Entry 8F29 (electron microscopy, 4.00 A resolution); this record covers chains A and E of the 27 polymer chains in the assembly.

# Chain A
Molecule: ATP synthase subunit alpha, mitochondrial
From: Saccharomyces cerevisiae
UniProtKB: P07251 (ATPA_YEAST); residues 4-510 here correspond to UniProt positions 39-545 (UniProt number = residue number + 35)
Chain sequence (507 residues; numbered 4 to 510; the number before each row is that of its first residue):
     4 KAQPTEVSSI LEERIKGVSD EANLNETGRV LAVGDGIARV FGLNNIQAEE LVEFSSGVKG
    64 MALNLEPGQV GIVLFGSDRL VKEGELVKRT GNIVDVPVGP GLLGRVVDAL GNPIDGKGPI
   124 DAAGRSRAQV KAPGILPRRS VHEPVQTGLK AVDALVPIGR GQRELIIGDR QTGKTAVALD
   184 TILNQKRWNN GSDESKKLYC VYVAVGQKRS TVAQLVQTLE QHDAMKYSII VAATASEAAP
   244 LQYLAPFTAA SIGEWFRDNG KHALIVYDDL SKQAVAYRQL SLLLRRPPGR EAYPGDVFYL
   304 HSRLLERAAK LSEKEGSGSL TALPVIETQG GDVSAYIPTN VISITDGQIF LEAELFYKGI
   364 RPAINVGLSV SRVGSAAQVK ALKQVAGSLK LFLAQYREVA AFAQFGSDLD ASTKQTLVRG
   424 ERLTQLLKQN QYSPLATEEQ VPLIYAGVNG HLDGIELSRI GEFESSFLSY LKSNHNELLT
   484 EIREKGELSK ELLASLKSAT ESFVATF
Residues lining bound ligands: ADP (adenosine-5'-diphosphate): D172, R173, Q174, T175, G176, K177, T178, A179, E330, F359, R364, P365, Q432, N433, Q434
UniProt features mapped onto this chain:
  - binding site (ATP): G171 to T178
  - site: S372 (Required for activity)
  - modified residue (Phosphoserine): S22, S143

# Chain E
Molecule: ATP synthase subunit beta, mitochondrial
From: Saccharomyces cerevisiae
Notes: EC 7.1.2.2
UniProtKB: P00830 (ATPB_YEAST); residues 6-478 here correspond to UniProt positions 39-511 (UniProt number = residue number + 33)
Chain sequence (473 residues; numbered 6 to 478; the number before each row is that of its first residue):
     6 STPITGKVTA VIGAIVDVHF EQSELPAILN ALEIKTPQGK LVLEVAQHLG ENTVRTIAMD
    66 GTEGLVRGEK VLDTGGPISV PVGRETLGRI INVIGEPIDE RGPIKSKLRK PIHADPPSFA
   126 EQSTSAEILE TGIKVVDLLA PYARGGKIGL FGGAGVGKTV FIQELINNIA KAHGGFSVFT
   186 GVGERTREGN DLYREMKETG VINLEGESKV ALVFGQMNEP PGARARVALT GLTIAEYFRD
   246 EEGQDVLLFI DNIFRFTQAG SEVSALLGRI PSAVGYQPTL ATDMGLLQER ITTTKKGSVT
   306 SVQAVYVPAD DLTDPAPATT FAHLDATTVL SRGISELGIY PAVDPLDSKS RLLDAAVVGQ
   366 EHYDVASKVQ ETLQTYKSLQ DIIAILGMDE LSEQDKLTVE RARKIQRFLS QPFAVAEVFT
   426 GIPGKLVRLK DTVASFKAVL EGKYDNIPEH AFYMVGGIED VVAKAEKLAA EAN
UniProt features mapped onto this chain:
  - binding site (ATP): G157 to T164
  - modified residue: T79 (Phosphothreonine), T204 (Phosphothreonine), S340 (Phosphoserine)

# Chain A / chain E interface
Residue-residue contacts (89):
  G45(A) - R72(E)  hydrogen bond (backbone-side chain)
  L46(A) - R72(E)  hydrogen bond (backbone-side chain)
  N47(A) - V71(E)
  N47(A) - R72(E)
  N48(A) - V71(E)
  I49(A) - L70(E)
  I49(A) - V71(E)
  Q50(A) - G69(E)
  Q50(A) - L70(E)
  Q50(A) - V71(E)
  A51(A) - T67(E)
  A51(A) - G69(E)
  A51(A) - L70(E)  hydrogen bond (backbone-backbone)
  E52(A) - E68(E)
  N67(A) - V16(E)
  N67(A) - I17(E)
  L68(A) - T14(E)
  L68(A) - A15(E)
  L68(A) - V16(E)
  L68(A) - L70(E)
  L68(A) - R72(E)
  P70(A) - T14(E)
  P70(A) - A15(E)
  P70(A) - R72(E)  hydrogen bond (backbone-side chain)
  V73(A) - R72(E)
  R130(A) - E68(E)  salt bridge
  Q132(A) - E68(E)
  K134(A) - D65(E)  salt bridge
  K134(A) - N223(E)
  A135(A) - N223(E)
  P136(A) - Q221(E)
  G137(A) - Q221(E)
  I138(A) - I103(E)
  I138(A) - T191(E)
  I138(A) - G194(E)
  I138(A) - N195(E)  hydrogen bond (backbone-side chain)
  I138(A) - F219(E)  hydrophobic
  I138(A) - Q221(E)
  L139(A) - D104(E)
  L139(A) - E105(E)
  L139(A) - N195(E)
  L139(A) - Y198(E)  hydrophobic
  P140(A) - E105(E)
  R141(A) - T191(E)
  R141(A) - R192(E)
  R141(A) - N195(E)  hydrogen bond (backbone-side chain)
  R142(A) - N195(E)
  S143(A) - N195(E)
  S143(A) - D196(E)  hydrogen bond
  S143(A) - R199(E)
  R166(A) - R192(E)
  R289(A) - G18(E)
  P290(A) - A270(E)
  P290(A) - L271(E)
  P291(A) - I275(E)
  G292(A) - A270(E)
  G292(A) - I275(E)
  R293(A) - P276(E)  hydrogen bond (side chain-backbone)
  R293(A) - S277(E)  hydrogen bond (side chain-backbone)
  R293(A) - A278(E)
  R293(A) - V279(E)
  R293(A) - G280(E)
  R293(A) - Q282(E)
  G298(A) - E267(E)
  G298(A) - L271(E)
  D299(A) - L271(E)
  F301(A) - M222(E)  hydrophobic
  F301(A) - Q263(E)
  F301(A) - E267(E)
  Y302(A) - G66(E)
  Y302(A) - N223(E)
  Y302(A) - E224(E)
  Y302(A) - P225(E)
  S305(A) - M222(E)  hydrogen bond (side chain-backbone)
  S305(A) - N223(E)
  R306(A) - N223(E)
  E309(A) - R190(E)
  E309(A) - T191(E)  hydrogen bond
  E309(A) - N223(E)
  Y339(A) - E267(E)
  I345(A) - R190(E)  hydrogen bond (backbone-side chain)
  S346(A) - R190(E)  hydrogen bond (backbone-side chain)
  I347(A) - R190(E)  hydrogen bond (backbone-side chain)
  I347(A) - M222(E)  hydrophobic
  T348(A) - R190(E)  hydrogen bond (backbone-side chain)
  D349(A) - R190(E)
  D349(A) - R192(E)  salt bridge
  R375(A) - R190(E)
  R375(A) - Y311(E)
Other interface residues (no listed pair), chain A (50 interface residues in all): L66, E69, I96, V144, N343, V376
Other interface residues (no listed pair), chain E (50 interface residues in all): A19, I95, E189, P226, R229, F259, G273, R274

# Summary
The chain A/chain E interface involves 50 residues from each chain; the contacts include 15 hydrogen bonds and
3 salt bridges. Among the polar pairs are R130(A)-E68(E), K134(A)-D65(E) and D349(A)-R192(E). Chain A binds
ADP.
Here chain A is ATP synthase subunit alpha, mitochondrial and chain E is ATP synthase subunit beta,
mitochondrial, both from Saccharomyces cerevisiae. Entry 8F29 (Yeast ATP synthase in conformation-1 at pH 6)
was determined by electron microscopy together with 8F39, 8FKJ and 8FL8 from the same study.
